Entry 7P8O (X-ray diffraction, 1.95 A resolution); this record covers chain A.

# Chain A
Name: Aminotransferase class IV
From: Haliscomenobacter hydrossis DSM 1100
UniProtKB: F4KWH0 (F4KWH0_HALH1); residues 1-281 here = UniProt positions 1-281
Sequence (283 residues; each row starts with the number of its first residue; numbers below 1 keep their minus sign (Gly-1 is residue -1)):
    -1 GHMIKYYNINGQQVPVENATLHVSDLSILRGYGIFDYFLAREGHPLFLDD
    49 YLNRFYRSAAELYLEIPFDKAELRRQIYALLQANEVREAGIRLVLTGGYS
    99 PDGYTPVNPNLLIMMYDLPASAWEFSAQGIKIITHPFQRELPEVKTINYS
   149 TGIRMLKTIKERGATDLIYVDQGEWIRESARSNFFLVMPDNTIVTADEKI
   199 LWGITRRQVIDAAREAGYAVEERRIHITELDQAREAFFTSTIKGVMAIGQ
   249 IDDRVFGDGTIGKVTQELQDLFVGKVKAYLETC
Disordered / not traced: -1, 137-138, 148-152
Construct notes: expression tag (-1 to 0)
Bound ions: Mg2+ near Ile26 (its only coordinating residue here)

# Summary
Chain A is Aminotransferase class IV (Haliscomenobacter hydrossis DSM 1100); the structure, Crystal structure
of D-aminoacid transaminase from Haliscomenobacter hydrossis in its intermediate form, was determined by X-ray
diffraction, deposited together with 8YRT and 8YRU.
